4NRK - chains B and D of the 6 polymer chains in the assembly; structure by X-ray diffraction, 2.63 A resolution.

Chain B (and D):
Molecule: Hemagglutinin HA2 chain
Organism: Influenza B virus
Notes: chain D of this document is another copy of the same molecule, construct and numbering; everything in this record applies to it too
UniProt: P03460 (HEMA_INBLE); residues 1-176 here correspond to UniProt positions 362-537 (UniProt number = residue number + 361)
Amino-acid sequence (182 residues; row label = number of the first residue in the row):
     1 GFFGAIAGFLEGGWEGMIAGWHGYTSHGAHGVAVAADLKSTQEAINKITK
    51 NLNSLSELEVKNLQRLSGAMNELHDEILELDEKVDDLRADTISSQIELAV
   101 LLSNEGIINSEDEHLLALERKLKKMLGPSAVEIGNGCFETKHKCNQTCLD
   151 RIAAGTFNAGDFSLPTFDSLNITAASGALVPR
Not modelled in the structure: 169-182
Construct notes: conflict Ser-54 (Tyr415 in P03460); expression tag (177-182)
Disulfides: Cys-144/Cys-148
Glycans and other covalent adducts: N-acetylglucosamine (NAG) linked to Asn-145
Curated features (UniProtKB/Swiss-Prot):
  - glycosylation (N-linked (GlcNAc...) asparagine): Asn-145, Asn-171

Interface between chain B and chain D:
Residue-residue contacts (58; chain B residue first):
  Phe-2(B) with Glu-43(D); Lys-47(D); Glu-113(D); His-114(D)
  Phe-3(B) with Glu-113(D); Leu-116(D), hydrophobic; Ala-117(D)
  Ala-5(B) with Lys-39(D), hydrogen bond (backbone-side chain); Glu-43(D)
  Ile-6(B) with Ser-40(D); Glu-43(D); His-114(D); Ala-117(D), hydrophobic; Leu-118(D), hydrophobic; Lys-121(D)
  Ala-7(B) with Ala-117(D); Arg-120(D)
  Phe-9(B) with Arg-120(D)
  Glu-76(B) with Gly-68(D); His-74(D), salt bridge; Ile-77(D)
  Ile-77(B) with Ile-77(D), hydrophobic
  Glu-79(B) with Leu-66(D); Ser-67(D), hydrogen bond (side chain-backbone); Gly-68(D), hydrogen bond (side chain-backbone)
  Leu-80(B) with Leu-66(D), hydrophobic; Ile-77(D); Leu-80(D), hydrophobic; Asp-81(D)
  Lys-83(B) with Gln-64(D), hydrogen bond (side chain-backbone); Asp-81(D), salt bridge; Val-84(D); Asp-85(D), salt bridge
  Val-84(B) with Val-84(D), hydrophobic
  Asp-86(B) with Lys-61(D), salt bridge
  Leu-87(B) with Lys-61(D); Leu-63(D), hydrophobic; Val-84(D), hydrophobic; Arg-88(D)
  Asp-90(B) with Val-60(D); Lys-61(D), hydrogen bond (side chain-backbone)
  Thr-91(B) with Thr-91(D); Ile-92(D); Gln-95(D)
  Ser-94(B) with Leu-58(D); Gln-95(D), hydrogen bond
  Gln-95(B) with Gln-95(D)
  Leu-101(B) with Ser-54(D)
  Leu-102(B) with Leu-102(D), hydrophobic
  Glu-113(B) with Glu-113(D)
  Leu-116(B) with Arg-120(D)
  Glu-119(B) with Arg-120(D), salt bridge
  Val-131(B) with Phe-167(D), hydrophobic
  Glu-132(B) with Lys-123(D); Phe-167(D)
  Ile-133(B) with Lys-123(D); Phe-167(D), hydrophobic
  Gly-134(B) with Arg-120(D), hydrogen bond (backbone-side chain)
Also at the interface, not in a pair above, chain B (30 interface residues in all): Leu-98, Asn-135, Gly-136
Also at the interface, not in a pair above, chain D (37 interface residues in all): Glu-59, Ala-69, Ala-99, Lys-124

In short:
30 residues of chain B and 37 residues of chain D are in contact; the contacts include 7 hydrogen bonds and 5
salt bridges. Polar pairs include Glu-76(B)/His-74(D), Lys-83(B)/Asp-81(D) and Lys-83(B)/Asp-85(D).
N-acetylglucosamine is covalently linked to Asn-145(B).
Chain B and chain D are both Hemagglutinin HA2 chain (Influenza B virus); the structure, Structure of
hemagglutinin with F95Y mutation of influenza virus B/Lee/40 complex with LSTc, was determined by X-ray
diffraction together with 4NRJ and 4NRL from the same study.
